1LON - chain A; structure by X-ray diffraction, 2.10 A resolution.

== Chain A ==
Protein: adenylosuccinate synthetase
Source organism: Mus musculus
Notes: EC 6.3.4.4
Reference sequence: P28650 (PURA1_MOUSE); residue numbers follow UniProt; this construct covers 1-457
Chain sequence (457 residues; each row starts with the number of its first residue):
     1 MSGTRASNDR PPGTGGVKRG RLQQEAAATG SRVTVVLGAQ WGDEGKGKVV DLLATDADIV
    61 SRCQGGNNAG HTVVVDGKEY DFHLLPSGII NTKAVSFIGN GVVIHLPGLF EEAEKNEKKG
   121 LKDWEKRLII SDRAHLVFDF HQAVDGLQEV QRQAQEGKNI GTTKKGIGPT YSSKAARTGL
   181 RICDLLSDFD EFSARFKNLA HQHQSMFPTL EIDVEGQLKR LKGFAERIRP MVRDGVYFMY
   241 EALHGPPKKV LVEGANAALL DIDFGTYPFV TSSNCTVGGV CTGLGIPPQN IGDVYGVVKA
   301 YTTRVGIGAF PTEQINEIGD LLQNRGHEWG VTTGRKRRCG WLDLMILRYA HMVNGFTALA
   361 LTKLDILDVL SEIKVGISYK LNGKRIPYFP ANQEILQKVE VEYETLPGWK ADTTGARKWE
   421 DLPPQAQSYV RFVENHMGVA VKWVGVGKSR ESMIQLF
Not modelled in the structure: 1-26
Curated features (UniProtKB/Swiss-Prot):
  - active site: Asp43 (Proton acceptor), His71 (Proton donor)
  - binding site (GTP): Gly42 to Lys48, Gly70 to Thr72, Arg337, Lys363 to Asp365, Gly445 to Lys448
  - binding site (IMP): Asp43 to Lys46, Asn68 to His71, Thr163, Arg177, Asn256, Thr271, Arg335
  - binding site (Mg(2+)): Asp43, Gly70
  - binding site (substrate): Asp43, Val331 to Arg337
Ion coordination: Mg2+: Asp43, Gly70 (together with 6-O-phosphoryl inosine monophosphate, GDP, hadacidin)
Small-molecule neighbours:
  - GDP (guanosine-5'-diphosphate): Asp43, Glu44, Gly45, Lys46, Gly47, Lys48, Gly70, His71, Thr72, Val331, Arg337, Thr362, Lys363, Leu364, Asp365, Ile366, Gly445, Val446, Gly447, Lys448
  - hadacidin (HDA): Asp43, Asn68, Ala69, Gly70, Thr163, Val305, Gly330, Val331, Thr332, Thr333, Gly334, Arg335, Arg337
  - 6-O-phosphoryl inosine monophosphate (IMO): Trp41, Gly42, Asp43, Lys46, Asn68, Ala69, Gly70, His71, Ile160, Gly161, Thr162, Thr163, Lys164, Ile167, Gly168, Arg177, Ala255, Asn256, Leu260, Val270, Thr271, Val305, Gly306, Ile307, Arg335

== In short ==
Ligands of chain A: 6-O-phosphoryl inosine monophosphate, hadacidin and GDP. The Mg2+ site is built by Asp43
and Gly70. UniProt lists active-site residues Asp43 and His71, 18 GTP-binding residues, 13 IMP-binding
residues and Mg2+-binding residues Asp43 and Gly70.
Chain A is adenylosuccinate synthetase (Mus musculus); the structure, Crystal Structure of the Recombinant
Mouse-Muscle Adenylosuccinate Synthetase Complexed with 6-phosphoryl-IMP, GDP and Hadacidin, was determined by
X-ray diffraction together with 1IWE, 1LNY and 1LOO from the same study.
